8YGL - chains a and b of the 34 polymer chains in the assembly; structure by electron microscopy, 2.60 A resolution.

Chain a:
Protein: Antenna pigment protein alpha chain
Source organism: Fuscovulum blasticum DSM 2131
UniProt: A0A2T4JA00 (A0A2T4JA00_FUSBL); numbering as in UniProt (aligned over 1-62)
Amino-acid sequence (62 residues; numbered 1 to 62; the number before each row is that of its first residue):
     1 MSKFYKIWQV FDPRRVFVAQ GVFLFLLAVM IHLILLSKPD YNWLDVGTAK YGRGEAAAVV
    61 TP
Not modelled in the structure: 1-3, 53-62
Small-molecule neighbours:
  - bacteriochlorophyll a (BCL), molecule 1: F17, Q20, G21, L24, F25, A28, H32, L35, Y41, W43
  - bacteriochlorophyll a (BCL), molecule 2: L24, A28, I31, H32, L35, Y41
  - spheroidene (SPO): F25, A28, V29, H32
What the authors report for this chain:
  - binding site for bacteriochlorophyll a: H32, W43

Chain b:
Protein: Antenna pigment protein beta chain
Source organism: Fuscovulum blasticum DSM 2131
UniProt: A0A2T4JAH7 (A0A2T4JAH7_FUSBL); numbering as in UniProt (aligned over 1-49)
Amino-acid sequence (49 residues; numbered 1 to 49; the number before each row is that of its first residue):
     1 MADKSDLSFT GLSDEQAQEL HSVYMSGLWL FVTIAVIAHI AVYIWRPWL
Not modelled in the structure: 1-11, 49
Small-molecule neighbours:
  - bacteriochlorophyll a (BCL), molecule 1: F31, A35, A38, H39, V42
  - bacteriochlorophyll a (BCL), molecule 2: V32, A35, V36, H39, W48
  - spheroidene (SPO): F31, I34, A38, V42, W45
What the authors report for this chain:
  - binding site for bacteriochlorophyll a: H39, W48

How chain a and chain b interact:
Residue-residue contacts (15; chain a residue first):
  F4(a) with H21(b), hydrogen bond (backbone-side chain)
  Y5(a) with Q18(b), hydrogen bond (backbone-side chain)
  W8(a) with A17(b); L20(b); H21(b)
  Q9(a) with D14(b)
  F17(a) with L20(b), hydrophobic
  Q20(a) with Y24(b)
  L24(a) with F31(b), hydrophobic
  D40(a) with R46(b), salt bridge
  Y41(a) with R46(b); W48(b)
  N42(a) with R46(b)
  V46(a) with W45(b), hydrophobic; R46(b)

In short:
11 residues of chain a and 10 residues of chain b are in contact, with 2 hydrogen bonds and 1 salt bridge.
Polar pairs include D40(a)-R46(b), F4(a)-H21(b) and Y5(a)-Q18(b). Bacteriochlorophyll a is bound between chain
a and chain b. The paper reports a binding site for bacteriochlorophyll a at H32(a), W43(a) and H39(b) among
others.
Here chain a is Antenna pigment protein alpha chain and chain b is Antenna pigment protein beta chain, both
from Fuscovulum blasticum DSM 2131. Entry 8YGL (Rhodobacter blasticus RC-LH1 monomer) was determined by
electron microscopy, deposited together with 8YGD.
